Entry 7X3X (electron microscopy, 3.20 A resolution); this record covers chains G and J of the 11 polymer chains in the assembly.

[Chain G]
Protein: Histone H2A
Source organism: Xenopus laevis
Reference sequence: Q6AZJ8 (Q6AZJ8_XENLA); residues 0-129 here correspond to UniProt positions 1-130 (UniProt number = residue number + 1)
Amino-acid sequence (130 residues; numbered 0 to 129; the number before each row is that of its first residue; numbering starts at 0):
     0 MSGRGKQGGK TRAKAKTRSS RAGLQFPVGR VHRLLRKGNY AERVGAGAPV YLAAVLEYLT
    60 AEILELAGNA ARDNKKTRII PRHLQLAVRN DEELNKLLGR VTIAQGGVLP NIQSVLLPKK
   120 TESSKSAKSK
Disordered / not traced: 0-11, 119-129

[Chain J]
Molecule: 146-nt DNA strand
Sequence (146 nucleotides; each row starts with the number of its first residue):
     1 TCAGGATGTA TATATCTGAC ACGTGCCTGG AGACTAGGGA GTAATCCCCT TGGCGGTTAA
    61 AACGCGGGGG ACAGCGCGTA CGTGCGTTTA AGCGGTGCTA GAGCTGTCTA CGACCAATTG
   121 AGCGGCCTCG GCACCGGGAT TCTCCA

[How chain G and chain J interact]
Contacting residue pairs (14):
  Arg29(G) with DG122(J), hydrogen bond to the phosphate; DC123(J), salt bridge to the phosphate
  Glu41(G) with DA113(J), phosphate contact
  Arg42(G) with DG112(J), hydrogen bond to the sugar; DA113(J), phosphate contact
  Val43(G) with DG112(J), sugar contact; DA113(J), hydrogen bond to the phosphate
  Gly44(G) with DG112(J), phosphate contact
  Ala45(G) with DG112(J), hydrogen bond to the phosphate
  Lys75(G) with DA133(J), salt bridge to the phosphate
  Thr76(G) with DG131(J), phosphate contact; DC132(J), hydrogen bond to the phosphate
  Arg77(G) with DG131(J), phosphate contact; DC132(J), hydrogen bond to the phosphate
Also at the interface, not in a pair above, chain G (10 interface residues in all): Lys13
Also at the interface, not in a pair above, chain J (9 interface residues in all): DC111, DG120

[Overview]
The interface between chain G and chain J involves 10 residues on one side and 9 on the other, with 6 hydrogen
bonds and 2 salt bridges. Polar pairs include Arg42(G)-DG112(J), Arg29(G)-DG122(J) and Val43(G)-DA113(J).
Here chain G is Histone H2A (Xenopus laevis) and chain J is a 146-nt DNA strand. Entry 7X3X (Cryo-EM structure
of N1 nucleosome-RA) was determined by electron microscopy together with 7X3T, 7X3V and 7X3W from the same
study.
